4HB4 - chains B and C of the 3 polymer chains in the assembly; structure by X-ray diffraction, 2.05 A resolution.

== Chain B ==
Protein: Ran-specific GTPase-activating protein 1
From: Saccharomyces cerevisiae
Notes: fragment: RanDB1
Reference sequence: P41920 (YRB1_YEAST); numbering as in UniProt (aligned over 62-201)
Sequence (140 residues; each row starts with the number of its first residue):
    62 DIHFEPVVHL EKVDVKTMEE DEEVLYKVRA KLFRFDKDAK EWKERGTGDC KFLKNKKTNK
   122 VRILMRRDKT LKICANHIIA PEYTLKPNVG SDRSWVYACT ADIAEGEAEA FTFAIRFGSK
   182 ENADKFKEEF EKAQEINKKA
Unresolved in the structure: 62-79, 201
Differences from the reference sequence: conflict Lys98 (Ala in P41920)

== Chain C ==
Protein: Exportin-1
From: Saccharomyces cerevisiae
Reference sequence: P30822 (XPO1_YEAST); residue numbers follow UniProt; this construct covers 1-376, 414-1058
Sequence (1023 residues; numbered -1 to 1058; 37 numbers in that range are skipped by the numbering (no residue carries them; nothing is unmodelled there); the number before each row is that of its first residue; numbers below 1 keep their minus sign (Gly-1 is residue -1)):
    -1 GAMEGILDFS NDLDIALLDQ VVSTFYQGSG VQQKQAQEIL TKFQDNPDAW QKADQILQFS
    59 TNPQSKFIAL SILDKLITRK WKLLPNDHRI GIRNFVVGMI ISMCQDDEVF KTQKNLINKS
   119 DLTLVQILKQ EWPQNWPEFI PELIGSSSSS VNVCENNMIV LKLLSEEVFD FSAEQMTQAK
   179 ALHLKNSMSK EFEQIFKLCF QVLEQGSSSS LIVATLESLL RYLHWIPYRY IYETNILELL
   239 STKFMTSPDT RAITLKCLTE VSNLKIPQDN DLIKRQTVLF FQNTLQQIAT SVMPVTADLK
   299 ATYANANGND QSFLQDLAMF LTTYLARNRA LLESDESLRE LLLNAHQYLI QLSKIEEREL
   359 FKTTLDYWHN LVADLFYE
   414 PLKKHIYEEI CSQLRLVIIE NMVRPEEVLV VENDEGEIVR EFVKESDTIQ LYKSEREVLV
   474 YLTHLNVIDT EEIMISKLAR QIDGSEWSWH NINTLSWAIG SISGTMSEDT EKRFVVTVIK
   534 DLLGLCEQKR GKDNKAVVAS DIMYVVGQYP RFLKAHWNFL RTVILKLFEF MHETHEGVQD
   594 MACDTFIKIV QKCKYHFVIQ QPRESEPFIQ TIIRDIQKTT ADLQPQQVHT FYKACGIIIS
   654 EERSVAERNR LLSDLMQLPN MAWDTIVEQS TANPTLLLDS ETVKIIANII KTNVAVCTSM
   714 GADFYPQLGH IYYNMLQLYR AVSSMISAQV AAEGLIATKT PKVRGLRTIK KEILKLVETY
   774 ISKARNLDDV VKVLVEPLLN AVLEDYMNNV PDARDAEVLN CMTTVVEKVG HMIPQGVILI
   834 LQSVFECTLD MINKDFTEYP EHRVEFYKLL KVINEKSFAA FLELPPAAFK LFVDAICWAF
   894 KHNNRDVEVN GLQIALDLVK NIERMGNVPF ANEFHKNYFF IFVSETFFVL TDSDHKSGFS
   954 KQALLLMKLI SLVYDNKISV PLYQEAEVPQ GTSNQVYLSQ YLANMLSNAF PHLTSEQIAS
  1014 FLSALTKQCK DLVVFKGTLR DFLVQIKEVG GDPTDYLFAE DKENA
Unresolved in the structure: 1053-1058
Differences from the reference sequence: expression tag (-1 to 0); engineered mutation Gly537 (Asp in P30822), Cys539 (Thr in P30822), Glu540 (Val in P30822), Gln541 (Lys in P30822), Cys1022 (Tyr in P30822)
Covalently attached groups: Leptomycin B, bound form (LMB) linked to Cys539
Residues lining bound ligands: Leptomycin B, bound form (LMB): Lys525, Val529, Ile532, Lys533, Leu536, Glu540, Lys548, Val551, Ala552, Ile555, Met556, Phe565, His569, Asn571, Phe572, Thr575, Val576, Lys579, Leu580, Phe583
From the paper describing this entry:
  - catalytic residues: Arg543, Lys548, Lys579 (proposed by the authors, not directly observed)

== Chain B / chain C interface ==
Contacting residue pairs - 7 pairs, chain B then chain C:
  Val150(B) - Thr753(C)
  Val150(B) - Pro754(C)
  Gly151(B) - Lys752(C)
  Gly151(B) - Pro754(C)
  Gly151(B) - Arg757(C)  hydrogen bond (backbone-side chain)
  Ser152(B) - Pro754(C)
  Asp153(B) - Pro754(C)
Interface residues without a listed pair, chain B (5 interface residues in all): Arg90
Interface residues without a listed pair, chain C (7 interface residues in all): Phe455, Lys697, Ile749

== Summary ==
5 residues of chain B face 7 of chain C across their interface, with 1 hydrogen bond. The hydrogen-bonded pair
is Gly151(B)-Arg757(C). Leptomycin B, bound form is covalently linked to Cys539(C). From the paper: catalytic
residues Arg543(C), Lys548(C) and Lys579(C).
Here chain B is Ran-specific GTPase-activating protein 1 and chain C is Exportin-1, both from Saccharomyces
cerevisiae. Entry 4HB4 (Crystal structure of CRM1 inhibitor Leptomycin B in complex with
CRM1(537DLTVK541/GLCEQ)-Ran-RanBP1) was determined by X-ray diffraction, deposited together with 4HAU, 4HAV,
4HAW, 4HAX, 4HAY, 4HAZ, 4HB2 and 4HB3.
